8JE6 - chains A and B; structure by X-ray diffraction, 2.88 A resolution.

[Chain A (and B)]
Protein: Prolyl-tRNA synthetase
From: Anopheles culicifacies
Notes: chain B of this document is another copy of the same molecule, construct and numbering; everything in this record applies to it too
Reference sequence: A0A182M1F8 (A0A182M1F8_9DIPT); numbering as in UniProt (aligned over 1219-1722)
Chain sequence (505 residues; each row starts with the number of its first residue):
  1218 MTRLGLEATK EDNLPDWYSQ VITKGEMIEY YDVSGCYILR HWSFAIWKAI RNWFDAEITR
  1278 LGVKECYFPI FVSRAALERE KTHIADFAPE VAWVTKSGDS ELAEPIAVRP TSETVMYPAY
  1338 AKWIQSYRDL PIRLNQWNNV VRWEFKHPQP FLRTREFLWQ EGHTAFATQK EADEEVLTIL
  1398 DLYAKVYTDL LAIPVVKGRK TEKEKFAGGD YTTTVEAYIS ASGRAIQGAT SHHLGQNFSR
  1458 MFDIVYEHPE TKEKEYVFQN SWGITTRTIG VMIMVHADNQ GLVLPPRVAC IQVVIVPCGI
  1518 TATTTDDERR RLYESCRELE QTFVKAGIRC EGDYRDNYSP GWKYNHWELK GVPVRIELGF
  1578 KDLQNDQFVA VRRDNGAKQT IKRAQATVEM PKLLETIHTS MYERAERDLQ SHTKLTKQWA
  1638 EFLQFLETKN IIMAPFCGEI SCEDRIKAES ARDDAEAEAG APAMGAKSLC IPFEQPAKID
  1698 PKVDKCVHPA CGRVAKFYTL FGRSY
Unresolved in the structure: 1218-1222, 1297-1302, 1669-1678 (chain B: 1218-1222, 1297-1302, 1669-1680)
Construct notes: initiating methionine (1218)
Bound ions: Zn2+: C1654, C1659, C1703, C1708
Residues lining bound ligands:
  - AMP-PNP (ANP; phosphoaminophosphonic acid-adenylate ester): R1359, E1361, K1363, F1368, L1369, R1370, T1371, F1374, W1376, Q1444, G1445, A1446, T1447, H1449, G1480, T1482, R1484
  - Halofuginone (HFG; 7-bromo-6-chloro-3-{3-[(2R,3S)-3-hydroxypiperidin-2-yl]-2-oxopropyl}quinazolin-4(3H)-one): L1294, F1304, E1307, V1308, P1327, T1328, E1330, R1359, W1376, E1378, H1380, F1423, T1447, H1449, S1478, W1479, G1480

[How chain A and chain B interact]
Residue-residue contacts (88; chain A residue first):
  E1246(A) with W1340(B), hydrogen bond
  Y1248(A) with P1286(B), hydrophobic; F1288(B), hydrogen bond (side chain-backbone); V1289(B); V1332(B)
  D1249(A) with S1290(B), hydrogen bond
  V1250(A) with S1290(B); I1323(B), hydrophobic
  C1253(A) with P1286(B), hydrophobic
  I1255(A) with F1285(B), hydrophobic
  L1256(A) with C1283(B); Y1284(B), hydrogen bond (backbone-backbone)
  R1257(A) with W1340(B)
  H1258(A) with K1281(B); E1282(B)
  F1261(A) with E1282(B); Y1284(B), hydrophobic
  K1265(A) with E1282(B), salt bridge
  R1268(A) with R1268(B)
  D1272(A) with K1265(B), salt bridge
  K1281(A) with H1258(B)
  E1282(A) with H1258(B); F1261(B); K1265(B), salt bridge
  C1283(A) with L1256(B)
  Y1284(A) with L1256(B), hydrogen bond (backbone-backbone); F1261(B), hydrophobic; N1356(B), hydrogen bond; E1373(B), hydrogen bond; L1375(B), hydrophobic
  F1285(A) with I1255(B), hydrophobic
  P1286(A) with Y1248(B), hydrophobic; C1253(B), hydrophobic; I1255(B); E1373(B)
  I1287(A) with N1356(B); V1358(B), hydrophobic; E1373(B), hydrogen bond (backbone-side chain)
  F1288(A) with Y1248(B), hydrogen bond (backbone-side chain); V1358(B), hydrophobic
  V1289(A) with Y1248(B)
  S1290(A) with D1249(B), hydrogen bond; V1250(B)
  A1305(A) with G1315(B)
  P1306(A) with S1314(B)
  V1308(A) with K1313(B); S1314(B); G1315(B), hydrogen bond (backbone-backbone)
  A1309(A) with V1311(B), hydrophobic; K1313(B)
  W1310(A) with W1310(B); V1311(B); T1312(B), hydrogen bond (backbone-backbone); K1313(B), hydrogen bond (backbone-backbone); G1315(B)
  V1311(A) with A1309(B), hydrophobic; W1310(B); V1311(B), hydrophobic
  T1312(A) with W1310(B), hydrogen bond (backbone-backbone); T1312(B), hydrogen bond
  K1313(A) with V1308(B); A1309(B); W1310(B), hydrogen bond (backbone-backbone); T1312(B)
  S1314(A) with P1306(B); V1308(B); W1360(B)
  G1315(A) with A1305(B); V1308(B), hydrogen bond (backbone-backbone); W1310(B)
  L1319(A) with W1360(B)
  V1332(A) with Y1248(B), hydrophobic
  W1340(A) with E1246(B), hydrogen bond; R1257(B)
  R1345(A) with N1554(B)
  N1356(A) with Y1284(B); I1287(B); N1356(B)
  V1358(A) with I1287(B), hydrophobic; F1288(B), hydrophobic
  W1360(A) with F1288(B), hydrophobic; S1314(B); I1323(B), hydrophobic
  E1373(A) with Y1284(B), hydrogen bond; P1286(B); I1287(B), hydrogen bond (side chain-backbone)
  L1375(A) with Y1284(B)
  N1554(A) with R1345(B)
Other interface residues (no listed pair), chain A (49 interface residues in all): Y1254, A1293, I1323, V1325, R1326, Y1555
Other interface residues (no listed pair), chain B (46 interface residues in all): Y1254, A1293, L1319, V1325

[In short]
Chain A and chain B form an interface of 49 and 46 residues respectively, with 20 hydrogen bonds and 3 salt
bridges. Among the polar pairs are K1265(A)-E1282(B), D1272(A)-K1265(B) and E1246(A)-W1340(B). Chain A binds
AMP-PNP and Halofuginone.
Both chains are Prolyl-tRNA synthetase (Anopheles culicifacies). Entry 8JE6 (Crystal Structure of Anopheles
culicifacies Prolyl-tRNA Synthetase (AcPRS) in complex with Halofuginone and ATP analogue) was determined by
X-ray diffraction (same publication as 8JE5 and 8JE7).
